1P3B - chains I and A of the 10 polymer chains in the assembly; structure by X-ray diffraction, 3.00 A resolution.

== Chain I ==
Molecule: Palindromic 146bp Human Alpha-Satellite DNA fragment
Source organism: Homo sapiens
Sequence (146 nucleotides; row label = number of the first residue in the row):
     1 ATCAATATCCACCTGCAGATTCTACCAAAAGTGTATTTGGAAACTGCTCC
    51 ATCAAAAGGCATGTTCAGCGGAATTCCGCTGAACATGCCTTTTGATGGAG
   101 CAGTTTCCAAATACACTTTTGGTAGAATCTGCAGGTGGATATTGAT

== Chain A ==
Molecule: Histone H3
Source organism: Xenopus laevis
UniProt: Q7ZT64 (Q7ZT64_9ZZZZ); residues 401-535 here correspond to UniProt positions 2-136 (UniProt number = residue number - 399)
Amino-acid sequence (135 residues; each row starts with the number of its first residue):
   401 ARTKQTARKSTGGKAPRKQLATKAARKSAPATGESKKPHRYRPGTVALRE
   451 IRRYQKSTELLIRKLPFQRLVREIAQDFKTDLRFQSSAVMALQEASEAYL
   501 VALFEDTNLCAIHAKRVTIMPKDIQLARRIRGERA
Disordered / not traced: 401-436
Sequence notes: conflict Glu434 (Gly35 in Q7ZT64), Ser435 (Val36 in Q7ZT64), Ala502 (Gly103 in Q7ZT64)

== Chain I / chain A interface ==
Contacting residue pairs - 23 pairs, chain I then chain A:
  DC50(I) - Phe484(A)  phosphate contact
  DC50(I) - Gln485(A)  phosphate contact
  DC50(I) - Ser486(A)  hydrogen bond to the phosphate
  DA51(I) - Arg472(A)  salt bridge to the phosphate
  DA51(I) - Arg483(A)  phosphate contact
  DA51(I) - Phe484(A)  hydrogen bond to the phosphate
  DG59(I) - Arg463(A)  phosphate contact
  DC60(I) - Arg463(A)  salt bridge to the phosphate
  DT65(I) - Arg440(A)  base contact
  DA67(I) - Pro443(A)  phosphate contact
  DG68(I) - Arg442(A)  salt bridge to the phosphate
  DG68(I) - Pro443(A)  sugar contact
  DC69(I) - Val517(A)  sugar contact
  DC69(I) - Thr518(A)  hydrogen bond to the phosphate
  DG70(I) - Arg516(A)  phosphate contact
  DG70(I) - Val517(A)  hydrogen bond to the phosphate
  DG70(I) - Thr518(A)  hydrogen bond to the phosphate
  DT143(I) - Tyr441(A)  phosphate contact
  DT143(I) - Thr445(A)  phosphate contact
  DG144(I) - Arg440(A)  sugar contact
  DG144(I) - Tyr441(A)  phosphate contact
  DG144(I) - Arg442(A)  hydrogen bond to the phosphate
  DG144(I) - Thr445(A)  hydrogen bond to the phosphate
Also at the interface, not in a pair above, chain I (12 interface residues in all): DA145
Also at the interface, not in a pair above, chain A (16 interface residues in all): His439, Lys515

== In short ==
The interface between chain I and chain A involves 12 residues on one side and 16 on the other; the contacts
include 7 hydrogen bonds and 3 salt bridges. Among the polar pairs are DC50(I)-Ser486(A), DA51(I)-Phe484(A)
and DC69(I)-Thr518(A).
Here chain I is Palindromic 146bp Human Alpha-Satellite DNA fragment (Homo sapiens) and chain A is Histone H3
(Xenopus laevis). Entry 1P3B (Crystallographic Studies of Nucleosome Core Particles containing Histone 'Sin'
Mutants) was determined by X-ray diffraction together with 1P34, 1P3A, 1P3F, 1P3G, 1P3I, 1P3K and 4 further
entries from the same study.
